Entry 4NRX (X-ray diffraction, 2.21 A resolution); this record covers chains P and H of the 3 polymer chains in the assembly.

# Chain P
Molecule: Envelope glycoprotein gp41
Reference sequence: Q9QQN5 (Q9QQN5_9HIV1); residues 651-669 here correspond to UniProt positions 91-109 (UniProt number = residue number - 560)
Amino-acid sequence (19 residues; each row starts with the number of its first residue):
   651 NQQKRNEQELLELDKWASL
Disordered / not traced: 651-655
Construct notes: engineered mutation Lys654 (Glu94 in Q9QQN5)

# Chain H
Molecule: m66 Heavy Chain
Organism: Homo sapiens
Amino-acid sequence (234 residues; row label = number of the first residue in the row; a row labelled like 82A-82C holds insertion residues (82A, then the next letters in order)):
     1 QVQLVQSGAEVKKPGESLKISCKVSGYNFASEWIGWVRQMPGKGLEWMGI
    51 IY
   52A P
    53 GDSDTKYSPSFQGQVIISADKSINTAYLQW
82A-82C SSL
    83 KASDTAIYYCARQNHYGS
100A-100M GSYFYRTAYYYAM
   101 DVWGQGTTVTVSSASTKGPSVFPLAPSSKSTSGGTAALGCLVKDYFPEPV
   151 TVSWNSGALTSGVHTFPAVLQSSGLYSLSSVVTVPSSSLGTQTYICNVNH
   201 KPSNTKVDKKVEPKSCD
Disordered / not traced: 215-217
Disulfide bonds: Cys140-Cys196

# Interface between chain P and chain H
Residue-residue contacts (34):
  Glu659(P) - Lys58(H)
  Leu660(P) - Ala100H(H)  hydrophobic
  Leu660(P) - Tyr100I(H)
  Leu660(P) - Tyr100K(H)  hydrophobic
  Leu661(P) - Arg100F(H)  hydrogen bond (backbone-side chain)
  Leu661(P) - Thr100G(H)
  Leu661(P) - Ala100H(H)
  Glu662(P) - Lys58(H)  salt bridge
  Glu662(P) - Arg100F(H)  hydrogen bond (backbone-side chain)
  Leu663(P) - Trp33(H)  hydrogen bond (backbone-side chain)
  Leu663(P) - Ile50(H)  hydrophobic
  Leu663(P) - Lys58(H)
  Leu663(P) - Tyr100K(H)  hydrogen bond (backbone-side chain)
  Asp664(P) - Tyr100E(H)
  Asp664(P) - Arg100F(H)  hydrogen bond (backbone-side chain)
  Asp664(P) - Thr100G(H)  hydrogen bond (side chain-backbone)
  Asp664(P) - Tyr100I(H)
  Asp664(P) - Tyr100K(H)
  Lys665(P) - Trp33(H)
  Lys665(P) - Tyr52(H)
  Lys665(P) - Asp54(H)  salt bridge
  Lys665(P) - Asp56(H)  salt bridge
  Trp666(P) - Ser31(H)  hydrogen bond (side chain-backbone)
  Trp666(P) - Glu32(H)
  Trp666(P) - Tyr52(H)  hydrogen bond
  Trp666(P) - His97(H)
  Trp666(P) - Tyr100C(H)
  Trp666(P) - Tyr100I(H)  hydrophobic
  Trp666(P) - Tyr100K(H)
  Ala667(P) - Tyr100C(H)
  Ala667(P) - Tyr100E(H)
  Ser668(P) - Tyr100C(H)  hydrogen bond (backbone-backbone)
  Ser668(P) - Phe100D(H)
  Leu669(P) - Arg100F(H)  hydrogen bond (backbone-side chain)
Interface residues without a listed pair, chain H (18 interface residues in all): Ser100B
From the paper, about this interface:
  - residue pairs: Leu661(P)-Arg100F(H) (backbone contact), Ala667(P)-Tyr100C(H) (hydrophobic contact), Ser668(P)-Tyr100C(H) (backbone contact), Leu669(P)-Arg100F(H) (backbone contact)
  - epitope / paratope residues, chain P: Glu659(P), Leu660(P), Leu661(P), Leu663(P), Asp664(P), Lys665(P), Trp666(P), Ala667(P), Ser668(P), Leu669(P)
  - epitope / paratope residues, chain H: Ser31(H), Trp33(H), Tyr52(H), Asp54(H), Asp56(H), His97(H)

# Summary
11 residues of chain P face 18 of chain H across their interface; the contacts include 10 hydrogen bonds and 3
salt bridges. Among the polar pairs are Glu662(P)-Lys58(H), Lys665(P)-Asp54(H) and Lys665(P)-Asp56(H). The
paper describes backbone contacts between Leu661(P) and Arg100F(H), Ser668(P) and Tyr100C(H) and Leu669(P) and
Arg100F(H); a hydrophobic contact between Ala667(P) and Tyr100C(H). From the paper: epitope/paratope residues
Glu659(P), Leu660(P) and Ser31(H) among others.
Here chain P is Envelope glycoprotein gp41 and chain H is m66 Heavy Chain (Homo sapiens). Entry 4NRX (Crystal
Structure of HIV-1 Neutralizing Antibody m66 in complex with gp41 MPER peptide) was determined by X-ray
diffraction together with 4NRY and 4NRZ from the same study.
